9D4N - chains D and X of the 7 polymer chains in the assembly; structure by electron microscopy, 2.90 A resolution.

[Chain D]
Name: Meiotic recombination protein DMC1
From: Saccharomyces cerevisiae
Reference sequence: P25453 (DMC1_YEAST); residue numbers follow UniProt; this construct covers 1-334
Amino-acid sequence (334 residues; row label = number of the first residue in the row):
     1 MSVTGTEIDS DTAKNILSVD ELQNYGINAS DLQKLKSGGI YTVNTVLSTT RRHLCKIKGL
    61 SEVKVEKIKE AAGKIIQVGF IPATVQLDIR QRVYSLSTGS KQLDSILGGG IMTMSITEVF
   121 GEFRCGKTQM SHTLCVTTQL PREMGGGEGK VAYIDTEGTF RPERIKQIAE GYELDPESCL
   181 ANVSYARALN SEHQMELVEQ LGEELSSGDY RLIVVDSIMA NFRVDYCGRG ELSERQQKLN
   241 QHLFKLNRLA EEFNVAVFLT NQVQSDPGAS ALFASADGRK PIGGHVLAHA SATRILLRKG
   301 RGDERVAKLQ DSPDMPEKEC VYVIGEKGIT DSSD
Disordered / not traced: 1-15, 270-277
Swiss-Prot annotation at these positions:
  - binding site (ATP): Gly121 to Thr128
  - binding site (dsDNA): Arg223, Arg229, Arg235
  - binding site (ssDNA): Arg223, Tyr226, Arg229, Arg235, Arg305
  - mutagenesis: Lys69 (K69E: Recessive mutant; phenotypically null. Eliminates the ability for self-association), Gly126 (G126D: Dominant mutant; phenotypically null)
Metal / ion sites: Mg2+ site 1: Thr128, Glu157 (together with ATP); Mg2+ site 2: Ala288, Ser291, Asp311
Small-molecule neighbours:
  - ATP (adenosine-5'-triphosphate), molecule 1: Glu122, Phe123, Arg124, Cys125, Gly126, Lys127, Thr128, Gln129, Glu157, Arg164, Gln167, Arg305, Ile324
  - ATP, molecule 2: Ala288, His289, Gln310, Asp311, Ser312, Pro313, Asp314, Met315, Pro316, Glu317

[Chain X]
Molecule: 18-nt DNA strand
Sequence (18 nucleotides; numbered 4 to 21; the number before each row is that of its first residue):
     4 TTTTTTTTTT TTTTTTTT

[Chain D / chain X interface]
Pairs across the interface (28; chain D residue first):
  Arg223(D) - DT15(X)  salt bridge to the phosphate
  Arg229(D) - DT13(X)  base contact
  Arg229(D) - DT14(X)  base contact
  Leu232(D) - DT13(X)  sugar contact
  Ser233(D) - DT11(X)  hydrogen bond to the base
  Ser233(D) - DT12(X)  hydrogen bond to the base
  Arg235(D) - DT13(X)  hydrogen bond to the phosphate
  Arg235(D) - DT14(X)  salt bridge to the phosphate
  Gln236(D) - DT12(X)  phosphate contact
  Gln236(D) - DT13(X)  hydrogen bond to the phosphate
  Gln237(D) - DT11(X)  phosphate contact
  Gln237(D) - DT12(X)  phosphate contact
  Gln264(D) - DT14(X)  hydrogen bond to the phosphate
  Gln264(D) - DT15(X)  base contact
  Gln264(D) - DT16(X)  phosphate contact
  Ser265(D) - DT15(X)  base contact
  Ser265(D) - DT16(X)  hydrogen bond to the phosphate
  Asp266(D) - DT15(X)  base contact
  Asp266(D) - DT16(X)  base contact
  Pro267(D) - DT15(X)  base contact
  Pro267(D) - DT16(X)  base contact
  Ile282(D) - DT14(X)  phosphate contact
  Gly283(D) - DT14(X)  hydrogen bond to the phosphate
  Gly284(D) - DT13(X)  phosphate contact
  Gly284(D) - DT14(X)  phosphate contact
  His285(D) - DT13(X)  salt bridge to the phosphate
  Val286(D) - DT12(X)  phosphate contact
  Val286(D) - DT13(X)  hydrogen bond to the phosphate
Also at the interface, not in a pair above, chain D (17 interface residues in all): Pro281

[Summary]
The interface between chain D and chain X involves 17 residues on one side and 6 on the other, with 8 hydrogen
bonds and 3 salt bridges. Polar contacts include Ser233(D)-DT11(X), Ser233(D)-DT12(X) and Arg235(D)-DT13(X).
Bound to chain D: ATP.
Here chain D is Meiotic recombination protein DMC1 (Saccharomyces cerevisiae) and chain X is an 18-nt DNA
strand. Entry 9D4N (The cryo-EM structure of the yeast Dmc1 filament bound to ssDNA in the presence of ATP)
was determined by electron microscopy (same publication as 9D46).
